Entry 1S5E (X-ray diffraction, 1.90 A resolution); this record covers chains A and G of the 6 polymer chains in the assembly.

# Chain A
Molecule: Cholera enterotoxin, A chain precursor
Source organism: Vibrio cholerae
Notes: EC 2.4.2.36
Reference sequence: P01555 (CHTA_VIBCH); residues 1-240 here correspond to UniProt positions 19-258 (UniProt number = residue number + 18)
Chain sequence (240 residues; each row starts with the number of its first residue):
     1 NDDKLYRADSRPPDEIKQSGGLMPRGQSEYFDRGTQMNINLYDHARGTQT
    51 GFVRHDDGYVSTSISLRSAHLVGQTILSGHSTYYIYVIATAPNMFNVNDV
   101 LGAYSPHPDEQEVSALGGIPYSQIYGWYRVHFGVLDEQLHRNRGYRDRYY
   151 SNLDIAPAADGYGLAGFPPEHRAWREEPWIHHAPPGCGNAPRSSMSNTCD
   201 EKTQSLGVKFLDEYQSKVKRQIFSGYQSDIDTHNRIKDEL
Unresolved in the structure: 50, 194-196, 237-240
Disulfide bonds: Cys-187/Cys-199
Metal / ion sites: Na+: Asn-1, Thr-90, Tyr-150, Leu-153
Curated features (UniProtKB/Swiss-Prot):
  - active site: Glu-112
  - binding site (NAD(+)): Arg-7 to Ser-10, Met-23 to Arg-25

# Chain G
Molecule: cholera toxin B protein (CTB)
Source organism: Vibrio cholerae
Reference sequence: P01556 (CHTB_VIBCH); residues 1-103 here correspond to UniProt positions 22-124 (UniProt number = residue number + 21)
Chain sequence (103 residues; numbered 1 to 103; the number before each row is that of its first residue):
     1 TPQNITDLCAEYHNTQIHTLNDKIFSYTESLAGKREMAIITFKNGATFQV
    51 EVPGSQHIDSQKKAIERMKDTLRIAYLTEAKVEKLCVWNNKTPHAIAAIS
   101 MAN
Unresolved in the structure: 103

# Chain A / chain G interface
Residue-residue contacts - 14 pairs, chain A then chain G:
  Arg-146(A) / Thr-78(G)  hydrogen bond (side chain-backbone)
  Arg-146(A) / Glu-79(G)
  Asp-147(A) / Glu-79(G)  hydrogen bond (backbone-side chain)
  Arg-148(A) / Tyr-76(G)  hydrogen bond (side chain-backbone)
  Arg-148(A) / Glu-79(G)  salt bridge
  Gly-225(A) / Ile-74(G)
  Gly-225(A) / Thr-78(G)
  Ser-228(A) / Arg-73(G)  hydrogen bond (backbone-side chain)
  Ser-228(A) / Ile-74(G)
  Ser-228(A) / Leu-77(G)
  Asp-229(A) / Asp-70(G)
  Asp-229(A) / Arg-73(G)
  Ile-230(A) / Arg-73(G)  hydrogen bond (backbone-side chain)
  Asp-231(A) / Asp-70(G)
Also at the interface, not in a pair above, chain A (11 interface residues in all): Tyr-145, Tyr-226, Asn-234
Also at the interface, not in a pair above, chain G (9 interface residues in all): Ile-24, Lys-63

# In short
The interface between chain A and chain G involves 11 residues on one side and 9 on the other, with 5 hydrogen
bonds and 1 salt bridge. Among the polar pairs are Arg-148(A)/Glu-79(G), Arg-146(A)/Thr-78(G) and
Asp-147(A)/Glu-79(G).
Chain A is Cholera enterotoxin, A chain precursor and chain G is cholera toxin B protein (CTB), both from
Vibrio cholerae; the structure, Cholera holotoxin, Crystal form 1, was determined by X-ray diffraction
together with 1S5B, 1S5C, 1S5D and 1S5F from the same study.
